Entry 8T1X (electron microscopy, 3.30 A resolution); this record covers chains X and A of the 8 polymer chains in the assembly.

# Chain X
Protein: Highly immunogenic outer capsid protein
From: Escherichia phage T4
Reference sequence: A0A7S9SW08 (A0A7S9SW08_BPT4); residue numbers follow UniProt; this construct covers 1-376
Sequence (376 residues; numbered 1 to 376; the number before each row is that of its first residue):
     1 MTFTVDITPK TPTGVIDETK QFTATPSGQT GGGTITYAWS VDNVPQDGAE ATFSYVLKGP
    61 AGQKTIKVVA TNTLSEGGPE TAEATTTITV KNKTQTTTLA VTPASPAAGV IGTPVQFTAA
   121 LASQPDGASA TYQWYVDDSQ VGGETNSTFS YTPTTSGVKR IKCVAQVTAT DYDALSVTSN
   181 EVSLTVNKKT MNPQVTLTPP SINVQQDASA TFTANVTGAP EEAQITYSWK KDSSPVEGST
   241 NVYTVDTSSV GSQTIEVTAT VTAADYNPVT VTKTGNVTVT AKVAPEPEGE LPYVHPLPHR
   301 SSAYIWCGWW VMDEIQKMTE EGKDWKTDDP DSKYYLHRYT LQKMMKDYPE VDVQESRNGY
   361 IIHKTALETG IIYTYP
Not modelled in the structure: 1-280
What the authors report for this chain:
  - contacts within the chain: Asp313-Arg357 (salt bridge)

# Chain A
Protein: Mature major capsid protein gp23*
From: Escherichia phage T4
Reference sequence: P04535 (CAPSH_BPT4); residue numbers follow UniProt; this construct covers 66-521
Sequence (456 residues; row label = number of the first residue in the row):
    66 AEIGGDHGYN ATNIAAGQTS GAVTQIGPAV MGMVRRAIPN LIAFDICGVQ PMNSPTGQVF
   126 ALRAVYGKDP VAAGAKEAFH PMYGPDAMFS GQGAAKKFPA LAASTQTTVG DIYTHFFQET
   186 GTVYLQASVQ VTIDAGATDA AKLDAEIKKQ MEAGALVEIA EGMATSIAEL QEGFNGSTDN
   246 PWNEMGFRID KQVIEAKSRQ LKAAYSIELT QDLRAVHGMD ADAELSGILA TEIMLEINRE
   306 VVDWINYSAQ VGKSGMTLTP GSKAGVFDFQ DPIDIRGARW AGESFKALLF QIDKEAVEIA
   366 RQTGRGEGNF IIASRNVVNV LASVDTGISY AAQGLATGFS TDTTKSVFAG VLGGKYRVYI
   426 DQYAKQDYFT VGYKGPNEMD AGIYYAPYVA LTPLRGSDPK NFQPVMGFKT RYGIGINPFA
   486 ESAAQAPASR IQSGMPSILN SLGKNAYFRR VYVKGI
Sequence notes: variant Thr275 (Ala in P04535)

# How chain X and chain A interact
Pairs across the interface - 17 pairs, chain X then chain A:
  His295(X) - Asp333(A)
  His295(X) - Gln335(A)  hydrogen bond
  Leu297(X) - Asp336(A)
  His299(X) - Ser327(A)
  His299(X) - Lys328(A)  hydrogen bond (side chain-backbone)
  His299(X) - Asp333(A)
  His299(X) - Asp336(A)  salt bridge
  His299(X) - Asp339(A)
  Arg300(X) - Gly326(A)  hydrogen bond (side chain-backbone)
  Arg300(X) - Asp336(A)  salt bridge
  Arg300(X) - Ile338(A)
  Tyr304(X) - Gln335(A)
  Tyr304(X) - Pro337(A)  hydrophobic
  Gln354(X) - Ala343(A)  hydrogen bond (side chain-backbone)
  Gln354(X) - Arg344(A)
  Asn358(X) - Arg344(A)
  Ile361(X) - Pro337(A)  hydrophobic
Also at the interface, not in a pair above, chain X (10 interface residues in all): Pro298, Gly359
Also at the interface, not in a pair above, chain A (12 interface residues in all): Gly342
The authors on this interface:
  - pairs named by the authors: His299(X)-Asp336(A), Arg300(X)-Asp336(A), Asn358(X)-Arg344(A)
  - interface residues, chain X: His295(X), Tyr304(X), Val353(X), Gln354(X), Glu355(X)
  - interface residues, chain A: Gly326(A)

# Summary
Chain X and chain A form an interface of 10 and 12 residues respectively; the contacts include 4 hydrogen
bonds and 2 salt bridges. Among the polar pairs are His299(X)-Asp336(A), Arg300(X)-Asp336(A) and
His295(X)-Gln335(A). The paper describes contacts between His299(X) and Asp336(A), Arg300(X) and Asp336(A) and
Asn358(X) and Arg344(A). The paper reports interface residues His295(X), Tyr304(X) and Gly326(A) among others;
contacts within the chain involving Asp313(X) and Arg357(X).
Chain X is Highly immunogenic outer capsid protein and chain A is Mature major capsid protein gp23*, both from
Escherichia phage T4; the structure, T4 highly immunogenic outer capsid protein C-terminal domain bound to the
vertex-proximal gp23* capsomer of the ..., was determined by electron microscopy together with 8T9R from the
same study.
